9E0N - chains a and l of the 55 polymer chains in the assembly; structure by electron microscopy, 3.24 A resolution.

[Chain a]
Molecule: 16S rRNA
Source organism: Mycolicibacterium smegmatis
Sequence (1528 nucleotides; each row starts with the number of its first residue):
     1 UUUUUGUUUGGAGAGUUUGAUCCUGGCUCAGGACGAACGCUGGCGGCGUG
    51 CUUAACACAUGCAAGUCGAACGGAAAGGCCCUUUCGGGGGUACUCGAGUG
   101 GCGAACGGGUGAGUAACACGUGGGUGAUCUGCCCUGCACUUUGGGAUAAG
   151 CCUGGGAAACUGGGUCUAAUACCGAAUACACCCUGCUGGUCGCAUGGCCU
   201 GGUAGGGGAAAGCUUUUGCGGUGUGGGAUGGGCCCGCGGCCUAUCAGCUU
   251 GUUGGUGGGGUGAUGGCCUACCAAGGCGACGACGGGUAGCCGGCCUGAGA
   301 GGGUGACCGGCCACACUGGGACUGAGAUACGGCCCAGACUCCUACGGGAG
   351 GCAGCAGUGGGGAAUAUUGCACAAUGGGCGCAAGCCUGAUGCAGCGACGC
   401 CGCGUGAGGGAUGACGGCCUUCGGGUUGUAAACCUCUUUCAGCACAGACG
   451 AAGCGCAAGUGACGGUAUGUGCAGAAGAAGGACCGGCCAACUACGUGCCA
   501 GCAGCCGCGGUAAUACGUAGGGUCCGAGCGUUGUCCGGAAUUACUGGGCG
   551 UAAAGAGCUCGUAGGUGGUUUGUCGCGUUGUUCGUGAAAACUCACAGCUU
   601 AACUGUGGGCGUGCGGGCGAUACGGGCAGACUAGAGUACUGCAGGGGAGA
   651 CUGGAAUUCCUGGUGUAGCGGUGGAAUGCGCAGAUAUCAGGAGGAACACC
   701 GGUGGCGAAGGCGGGUCUCUGGGCAGUAACUGACGCUGAGGAGCGAAAGC
   751 GUGGGGAGCGAACAGGAUUAGAUACCCUGGUAGUCCACGCCGUAAACGGU
   801 GGGUACUAGGUGUGGGUUUCCUUCCUUGGGAUCCGUGCCGUAGCUAACGC
   851 AUUAAGUACCCCGCCUGGGGAGUACGGCCGCAAGGCUAAAACUCAAAGGA
   901 AUUGACGGGGGCCCGCACAAGCGGCGGAGCAUGUGGAUUAAUUCGAUGCA
   951 ACGCGAAGAACCUUACCUGGGUUUGACAUGCACAGGACGCCGGCAGAGAU
  1001 GUCGGUUCCCUUGUGGCCUGUGUGCAGGUGGUGCAUGGCUGUCGUCAGCU
  1051 CGUGUCGUGAGAUGUUGGGUUAAGUCCCGCAACGAGCGCAACCCUUGUCU
  1101 CAUGUUGCCAGCACGUUAUGGUGGGGACUCGUGAGAGACUGCCGGGGUCA
  1151 ACUCGGAGGAAGGUGGGGAUGACGUCAAGUCAUCAUGCCCCUUAUGUCCA
  1201 GGGCUUCACACAUGCUACAAUGGCCGGUACAAAGGGCUGCGAUGCCGUGA
  1251 GGUGGAGCGAAUCCUUUCAAAGCCGGUCUCAGUUCGGAUCGGGGUCUGCA
  1301 ACUCGACCCCGUGAAGUCGGAGUCGCUAGUAAUCGCAGAUCAGCAACGCU
  1351 GCGGUGAAUACGUUCCCGGGCCUUGUACACACCGCCCGUCACGUCAUGAA
  1401 AGUCGGUAACACCCGAAGCCGGUGGCCUAACCCUUGUGGAGGGAGCCGUC
  1451 GAAGGUGGGAUCGGCGAUUGGGACGAAGUCGUAACAAGGUAGCCGUACCG
  1501 GAAGGUGCGGCUGGAUCACCUCCUUUCU
Unresolved in the structure: 1-8, 823-826, 1519-1528
Bound ions: Mg2+ site 1 near G25 (its only coordinating residue here); Mg2+ site 2 near G96 (its only coordinating residue here); Mg2+ site 3: A171, C172; Mg2+ site 4: C352, G354; Mg2+ site 5 near G362 (its only coordinating residue here); Mg2+ site 6: A552, A553, A554; Mg2+ site 7: G557, A794; Mg2+ site 8 near C558 (its only coordinating residue here); Mg2+ site 9 near G568 (its only coordinating residue here); Mg2+ site 10: A587, A588, A589; Mg2+ site 11 near A739 (its only coordinating residue here); Mg2+ site 12 near A748 (its only coordinating residue here); 10 more Mg2+ sites not listed

[Chain l]
Molecule: Small ribosomal subunit protein uS12
Source organism: Mycolicibacterium smegmatis
UniProtKB: A0QS96 (RS12_MYCS2); residues 1-124 here = UniProt positions 1-124
Amino-acid sequence (124 residues; numbered 1 to 124; the number before each row is that of its first residue):
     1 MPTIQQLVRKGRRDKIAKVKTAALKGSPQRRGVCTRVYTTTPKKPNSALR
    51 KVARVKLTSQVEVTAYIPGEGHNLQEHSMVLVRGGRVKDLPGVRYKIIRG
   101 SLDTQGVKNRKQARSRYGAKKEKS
Unresolved in the structure: 1, 124
UniProt features mapped onto this chain:
  - modified residue: Asp89 (3-methylthioaspartic acid)

[Interface between chain a and chain l]
Pairs across the interface - 103 pairs, chain a then chain l:
  A37(a) with Gln29(l), hydrogen bond to the base
  C38(a) with Ile98(l), sugar contact
  G39(a) with Arg114(l), sugar contact; Ser115(l), hydrogen bond to the base
  C40(a) with Arg114(l), hydrogen bond to the phosphate; Lys120(l), salt bridge to the phosphate
  U41(a) with Lys121(l), phosphate contact
  U53(a) with Lys25(l), hydrogen bond to the phosphate
  A54(a) with Lys25(l), salt bridge to the phosphate
  U242(a) with Lys10(l), salt bridge to the phosphate; Arg13(l), salt bridge to the phosphate
  G362(a) with Arg30(l), sugar contact; Arg31(l), salt bridge to the phosphate; Thr58(l), phosphate contact
  A363(a) with Ser27(l), base contact; Pro28(l), base contact; Gln29(l), base contact; Arg30(l), phosphate contact; Arg31(l), salt bridge to the phosphate; Leu81(l), sugar contact
  G481(a) with Arg114(l), salt bridge to the phosphate; Ser115(l), hydrogen bond to the phosphate
  A482(a) with Ala113(l), phosphate contact; Arg114(l), phosphate contact; Ser115(l), hydrogen bond to the phosphate
  C483(a) with Arg116(l), salt bridge to the phosphate
  C484(a) with Gln112(l), hydrogen bond to the base
  C498(a) with Asn46(l), base contact; Ser47(l), hydrogen bond to the base
  C499(a) with Ser47(l), hydrogen bond to the phosphate; Ala48(l), sugar contact
  A500(a) with Ala48(l), phosphate contact; Leu49(l), phosphate contact; Lys51(l), salt bridge to the phosphate; Glu70(l), phosphate contact
  G501(a) with Asn46(l), hydrogen bond to the base; Ala48(l), base contact; Arg50(l), hydrogen bond to the base; Lys51(l), salt bridge to the phosphate; Gly69(l), phosphate contact; Glu70(l), phosphate contact
  C502(a) with Arg50(l), base contact; Tyr66(l), hydrogen bond to the phosphate; Gly69(l), phosphate contact; Glu70(l), phosphate contact; Asp89(l), base contact; Tyr117(l), hydrogen bond to the phosphate
  A503(a) with Arg50(l), base contact; Val87(l), base contact; Lys88(l), base contact; Asp89(l), base contact; Arg116(l), salt bridge to the phosphate; Tyr117(l), hydrogen bond to the phosphate
  G504(a) with Lys96(l), salt bridge to the phosphate
  C505(a) with Lys88(l), phosphate contact
  C506(a) with Lys88(l), salt bridge to the phosphate
  G507(a) with Asp89(l), base contact
  C508(a) with Asn46(l), base contact
  G509(a) with Asn46(l), hydrogen bond to the base; Ser47(l), base contact
  G517(a) with Arg110(l), salt bridge to the phosphate
  U518(a) with Asn109(l), phosphate contact; Arg110(l), phosphate contact; Lys111(l), salt bridge to the phosphate; Gln112(l), hydrogen bond to the phosphate
  A519(a) with Lys111(l), phosphate contact
  G530(a) with Arg116(l), sugar contact
  U531(a) with Arg83(l), hydrogen bond to the sugar
  U532(a) with Pro28(l), hydrogen bond to the sugar; Gln29(l), base contact; Arg83(l), sugar contact; Gly84(l), phosphate contact
  G533(a) with Pro28(l), sugar contact; Gly84(l), phosphate contact
  U541(a) with Lys15(l), phosphate contact
  U542(a) with Arg12(l), hydrogen bond to the base; Arg13(l), hydrogen bond to the sugar; Asp14(l), sugar contact; Lys15(l), salt bridge to the phosphate
  C544(a) with Leu7(l), sugar contact; Arg12(l), salt bridge to the phosphate
  G547(a) with Arg12(l), hydrogen bond to the base
  G565(a) with Gln5(l), sugar contact
  A739(a) with Arg9(l), hydrogen bond to the sugar
  C861(a) with Gln5(l), phosphate contact
  C862(a) with Thr3(l), phosphate contact; Gln5(l), phosphate contact; Gln6(l), phosphate contact; Arg9(l), salt bridge to the phosphate
  G863(a) with Gln6(l), hydrogen bond to the base; Arg9(l), salt bridge to the phosphate
  U866(a) with Arg12(l), hydrogen bond to the base; Lys15(l), hydrogen bond to the base
  G867(a) with Lys15(l), phosphate contact
  C892(a) with Arg94(l), salt bridge to the phosphate
  U893(a) with Gly92(l), phosphate contact; Arg94(l), salt bridge to the phosphate
  C894(a) with Lys43(l), salt bridge to the phosphate; Pro91(l), phosphate contact
  A895(a) with Lys88(l), phosphate contact
  C1395(a) with Arg54(l), salt bridge to the phosphate
  A1476(a) with Lys44(l), salt bridge to the phosphate
  A1477(a) with Lys44(l), salt bridge to the phosphate
Interface residues without a listed pair, chain a (59 interface residues in all): C27, U28, U534, A543, G548, G564, C864, A1396
Interface residues without a listed pair, chain l (62 interface residues in all): Pro2, Lys18, Lys20, Thr21, Gly26, Gly85, Arg86, Arg99, Gly100, Gly118, Ala119

[Summary]
The interface between chain a and chain l involves 59 residues on one side and 62 on the other, with 25
hydrogen bonds and 25 salt bridges. Polar contacts include A37(a)-Gln29(l), G39(a)-Ser115(l) and
C484(a)-Gln112(l). A171(a) and C172(a) form the Mg2+ site 3.
Here chain a is 16S rRNA and chain l is Small ribosomal subunit protein uS12, both from Mycolicibacterium
smegmatis. Entry 9E0N (M. smegmatis unmethylated 70S ribosome structure) was determined by electron
microscopy.
